2DYO - chains A and B; structure by X-ray diffraction, 1.97 A resolution.

# Chain A
Name: Autophagy protein 5
From: Saccharomyces cerevisiae
Reference sequence: Q12380 (ATG5_YEAST); residues 1-294 here = UniProt positions 1-294
Amino-acid sequence (297 residues; row label = number of the first residue in the row; numbers below 1 keep their minus sign (Gly-2 is residue -2)):
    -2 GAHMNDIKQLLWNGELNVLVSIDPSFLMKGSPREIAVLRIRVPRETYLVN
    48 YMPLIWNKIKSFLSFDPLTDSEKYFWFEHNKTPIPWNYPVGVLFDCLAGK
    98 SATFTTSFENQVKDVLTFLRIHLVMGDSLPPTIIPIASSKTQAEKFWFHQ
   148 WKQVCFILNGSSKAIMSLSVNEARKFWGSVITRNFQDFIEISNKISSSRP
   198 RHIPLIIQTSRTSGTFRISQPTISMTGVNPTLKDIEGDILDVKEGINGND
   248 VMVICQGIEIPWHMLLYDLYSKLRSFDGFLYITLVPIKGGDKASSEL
Not modelled in the structure: -2 to -1, 65-68, 100-108, 243-246, 286-294
Differences from the reference sequence: cloning artifact (-2 to 0)
UniProt features mapped onto this chain:
  - cross-link: Lys149 (Glycyl lysine isopeptide (Lys-Gly) (interchain with G-Cter in ATG12))
From the paper describing this entry:
  - post-translational modification sites: Lys149 (citing earlier work)
  - contacts within the chain: Ile4-Leu270, Leu8-Leu270 (hydrophobic contact), Trp9-Val177 (hydrophobic contact), Trp9-Phe182 (hydrophobic contact), Trp9-Phe185 (hydrophobic contact), Leu126-Pro132, Trp73-Pro127, Trp83-Ile131, Val151-Pro201, Ile154-Pro201, Trp144-Phe273, Val177-Phe273, Tyr44-Phe273, Pro86-Phe273, Val151-Phe276, Ile154-Phe276

# Chain B
Name: Autophagy protein 16
From: Saccharomyces cerevisiae
Reference sequence: Q03818 (ATG16_YEAST); numbering as in UniProt (aligned over 1-57)
Amino-acid sequence (57 residues; row label = number of the first residue in the row):
     1 MGNFIITERKKAKEERSNPQTDSMDDLLIRRLTDRNDKEAHLNELFQDNS
    51 GAIGGNI
Not modelled in the structure: 1-21
From the paper describing this entry:
  - mutagenesis - D25A: unchanged binding to Autophagy protein 5 (chain A)
  - mutagenesis - R35A, F46A: abolished localization
  - mutagenesis - D25A: unchanged localization

# How chain A and chain B interact
Pairs across the interface - 61 pairs, chain A then chain B:
  His0(A) with Ile29(B)
  Ile4(A) with Asp25(B); Ile29(B), hydrophobic; Leu32(B), hydrophobic
  Leu7(A) with Ile29(B); Leu32(B), hydrophobic; Thr33(B); Arg35(B); Asn36(B), hydrogen bond (backbone-side chain)
  Leu8(A) with Leu32(B), hydrophobic; Arg35(B)
  Gly11(A) with Arg35(B); Asn36(B)
  Glu12(A) with Glu39(B); Ile53(B)
  Leu13(A) with Glu39(B)
  Asn14(A) with Glu39(B); His41(B), hydrogen bond (side chain-backbone); Asn43(B); Phe46(B)
  Val15(A) with Phe46(B)
  Leu35(A) with Asp48(B)
  Arg36(A) with Leu45(B); Phe46(B); Gln47(B), hydrogen bond (backbone-backbone); Asp48(B), salt bridge
  Ile37(A) with Phe46(B); Asn49(B)
  Arg38(A) with Glu39(B), hydrogen bond (side chain-backbone); Ala40(B); Asn43(B); Phe46(B); Asn49(B), hydrogen bond (backbone-side chain); Ile53(B)
  Pro40(A) with Ile53(B)
  Arg41(A) with Arg35(B); Glu39(B), salt bridge
  Asn47(A) with Gly55(B); Asn56(B), hydrogen bond (backbone-backbone)
  Tyr48(A) with Asn49(B); Ile53(B), hydrogen bond (side chain-backbone); Gly54(B); Gly55(B)
  Pro50(A) with Asn56(B)
  Leu51(A) with Asn49(B)
  Phe91(A) with Glu39(B)
  Asp111(A) with His41(B), salt bridge
  Val112(A) with His41(B)
  Leu113(A) with Leu42(B), hydrophobic
  Thr114(A) with Lys38(B)
  Ile178(A) with Gly54(B); Gly55(B); Asn56(B)
  Gln253(A) with Leu32(B); Arg35(B), hydrogen bond (backbone-side chain)
  Ile255(A) with Arg31(B); Leu32(B), hydrophobic
  Glu256(A) with Arg31(B), hydrogen bond (backbone-side chain)
  His260(A) with Met24(B)
  Met261(A) with Met24(B), hydrophobic
  Lys269(A) with Asp25(B), salt bridge
Also at the interface, not in a pair above, chain A (43 interface residues in all): Met1, Asn10, Leu16, Val34, Lys55, Phe115, Lys137, Arg180, Gly254, Ile257, Pro258, Leu270
Also at the interface, not in a pair above, chain B (27 interface residues in all): Leu27, Leu28, Ala52, Ile57
The authors on this interface:
  - pairs named by the authors: Leu16(A)-Phe46(B) (hydrophobic contact), Arg36(A)-Phe46(B) (hydrophobic contact), Leu113(A)-Phe46(B) (hydrophobic contact), Phe115(A)-Phe46(B) (hydrophobic contact)
  - interface residues, chain A: Ile4(A), Leu7(A), Leu8(A), Gly11(A), Arg41(A), Gly254(A), Ile255(A), Ile257(A), Pro258(A), Met261(A), Leu270(A)
  - interface residues, chain B: Met24(B), Asp25(B), Leu27(B), Leu28(B), Ile29(B), Arg31(B), Leu32(B), Arg35(B), Asn36(B), Glu39(B), Phe46(B), Asp48(B), Asn49(B)
  - hot spots on chain B (mutagenesis) - R35A, F46A: abolished binding to Autophagy protein 5 (chain A)

# Overview
43 residues of chain A face 27 of chain B across their interface; the contacts include 9 hydrogen bonds and 4
salt bridges. Among the polar pairs are Arg36(A)-Asp48(B), Arg41(A)-Glu39(B) and Asp111(A)-His41(B). The paper
describes hydrophobic contacts between Leu16(A) and Phe46(B), Arg36(A) and Phe46(B) and Leu113(A) and Phe46(B)
among others. From the paper: R35A and F46A of chain B abolish localization; interface residues Ile4(A),
Leu7(A) and Met24(B) among others.
Here chain A is Autophagy protein 5 and chain B is Autophagy protein 16, both from Saccharomyces cerevisiae.
Entry 2DYO (The crystal structure of Saccharomyces cerevisiae Atg5- Atg16(1-57) complex) was determined by
X-ray diffraction together with 2DYM from the same study.
